PDB entry 1XNQ | X-ray diffraction, 3.05 A resolution | chains A and Q of the 23 polymer chains in the assembly

# Chain A
Molecule: 16S ribosomal RNA
From: Thermus thermophilus
Sequence (1522 nucleotides; numbered 0 to 1544 plus 19 insertion-coded residues; 42 numbers in that range are skipped by the numbering (no residue carries them; nothing is unmodelled there); the number before each row is that of its first residue; a row labelled like 190A-190L holds insertion residues (190A, then the next letters in order); numbering starts at 0):
     0 UUUGUUGGAGAGUUUGAUCCUGGCUCAGGGUGAACGCUGGCGGCGUGCCU
    50 AAGACAUGCAAGUCGUGCGGG
    73 CCGCGGGGUUUU
    88 ACUCCG
    95 UGGUC
   101 AGCGGCGGACGGGUGAGUAACGCGUGGGU
  129A G
   130 ACCUACCCGGAAGAGGGGGACAACCCGGGGAAACUCGGGCUAAUCCCCCA
   180 UGUGGACCCGC
190A-190L CCCUUGGGGUGU
   191 GUCCAAAGGGCUUU
   216 GCCCGCUUCCGGAUGGGCCCGCGUCCCAUCAGCUAGUUGGUGGGGUAAUG
   266 GCCCACCAAGGCGACGACGGGUAGCCGGUCUGAGAGGAUGGCCGGCCACA
   316 GGGGCACUGAGACACGGGCCCCACUCCUACGGGAGGCAGCAGUUAGGAAU
   366 CUUCCGCAAUGGGCGCAAGCCUGACGGAGCGACGCCGCUUGGAGGAAGAA
   416 GCCCUUCGGGGUGUAAACUCCUGAA
   442 CCCGGGACGAAACCCCCGACGA
   474 GGGGACUGACGGUACCGGG
   494 GUAAUAGCGCCGGCCAACUCCGUGCCAGCAGCCGCGGUAAUACGGAGGGC
   544 GCGAGCGUUACCCGGAUUCACUGGGCGUAAAGGGCGUGUAGGCGGCCUGG
   594 GGCGUCCCAUGUGAAAGACCACGGCUCAACCGUGGGGGAGCGUGGGAUAC
   644 GCUCAGGCUAGACGGUGGGAGAGGGUGGUGGAAUUCCCGGAGUAGCGGUG
   694 AAAUGCGCAGAUACCGGGAGGAACGCCGAUGGCGAAGGCAGCCACCUGGU
   744 CCACCCGUGACGCUGAGGCGCGAAAGCGUGGGGAGCAAACCGGAUUAGAU
   794 ACCCGGGUAGUCCACGCCCUAAACGAUGCGCGCUAGGUCUCUGGGUCU
   848 CCUGGGGGCCGAAGCUAACGCGUUAAGCGCGCCGCCUGGGGAGUACGGCC
   898 GCAAGGCUGAAACUCAAAGGAAUUGACGGGGGCCCGCACAAGCGGUGGAG
   948 CAUGUGGUUUAAUUCGAAGCAACGCGAAGAACCUUACCAGGCCUUGACAU
   998 GCUA
 1001A G
  1002 GGAACCCGGGUGAAAGCCUGGGGUGCCCC
1030A-1030D GCGA
  1031 GGGGAGCCCUAGCACAGGUGCUGCAUGGCCGUCGUCAGCUCGUGCCGUGA
  1081 GGUGUUGGGUUAAGUCCCGCAACGAGCGCAACCCCCGCCGUUAGUUGCCA
  1131 GCGGUUCGGCCGGGCACUCUAACGGGACUGCCCGCGAAA
  1171 GCGGGAGGAAGGAGGGGACGACGUCUGGUCAGCAUGGCCCUUACGGCCUG
  1221 GGCGACACACGUGCUACAAUGCCCACUACAAAGCGAUGCCACCCGGCAAC
  1271 GGGGAGCUAAUCGCAAAAAGGUGGGCCCAGUUCGGAUUGGGGUCUGCAAC
  1321 CCGACCCCAUGAAGCCGGAAUCGCUAGUAAUCGCGGAUCAG
 1361A C
  1362 CAUGCCGCGGUGAAUACGUUCCCGGGCCUUGUACACACCGCCCGUCACGC
  1412 CAUGGGAGCGGGCUCUACCCGAAGUCGCCGGG
  1446 AGCCUACGGG
  1459 CAGGCGCCGAGGGUAGGGCCCGUGACUGGGGCGAAGUCGUAACAAGGUAG
  1509 CUGUACCGGAAGGUGCGGCUGGAUCACCUCCUUUCU
Not modelled in the structure: 0-4, 1001A, 1030A-1030D, 1361A, 1535-1538
Bound ions: Mg2+ site 1 near U17 (its only coordinating residue here); Mg2+ site 2 near G21 (its only coordinating residue here); Mg2+ site 3: G46, G394; Mg2+ site 4: C48, G115; Mg2+ site 5 near A53 (its only coordinating residue here); Mg2+ site 6: A59, U387; Mg2+ site 7: G61, U62, G105; Mg2+ site 8: G69, G70, U98; Mg2+ site 9: G107, A325, G326; Mg2+ site 10: A109, G331; Mg2+ site 11: A116, G117, G289; Mg2+ site 12: C121, G124, U125, G126, G236; 63 more Mg2+ sites not listed
Ligand contacts: paromomycin (PAR): C1404, G1405, U1406, C1407, A1408, C1409, C1490, G1491, A1492, A1493, G1494, U1495, C1496

# Chain Q
Protein: Ribosomal protein S17
From: Thermus thermophilus
UniProt: P62658 (RS17_THET2); residues 1-105 here correspond to UniProt positions 0-104 (UniProt number = residue number - 1)
Amino-acid sequence (105 residues; each row starts with the number of its first residue):
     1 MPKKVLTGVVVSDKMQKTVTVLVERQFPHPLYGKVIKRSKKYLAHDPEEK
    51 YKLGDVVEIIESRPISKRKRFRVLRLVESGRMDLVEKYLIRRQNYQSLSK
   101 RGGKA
Not modelled in the structure: 1

# How chain A and chain Q interact
Pairs across the interface (93; chain A residue first):
  G127(A) with Pro-2(Q), hydrogen bond to the sugar; Glu-61(Q), hydrogen bond to the base
  G128(A) with Pro-2(Q), sugar contact; Lys-3(Q), hydrogen bond to the sugar
  U129(A) with Lys-3(Q), salt bridge to the phosphate
  A130(A) with Arg-63(Q), salt bridge to the phosphate; Pro-64(Q), base contact
  U190E(A) with Ser-62(Q), base contact; Arg-63(Q), hydrogen bond to the sugar; Arg-72(Q), hydrogen bond to the base
  C234(A) with Glu-61(Q), base contact; Pro-64(Q), sugar contact; Arg-70(Q), hydrogen bond to the phosphate
  C235(A) with Glu-61(Q), sugar contact; Arg-70(Q), salt bridge to the phosphate; Phe-71(Q), sugar contact
  G236(A) with Lys-40(Q), salt bridge to the phosphate; Tyr-42(Q), sugar contact
  C237(A) with Arg-25(Q), hydrogen bond to the phosphate; Lys-40(Q), salt bridge to the phosphate; Tyr-42(Q), phosphate contact
  G238(A) with Arg-25(Q), salt bridge to the phosphate
  A246(A) with Leu-98(Q), sugar contact; Ser-99(Q), sugar contact
  G247(A) with Ser-99(Q), phosphate contact; Lys-100(Q), salt bridge to the phosphate
  U252(A) with Lys-67(Q), phosphate contact
  U253(A) with Met-15(Q), hydrogen bond to the sugar; Lys-67(Q), salt bridge to the phosphate; Arg-68(Q), phosphate contact
  G254(A) with Met-15(Q), sugar contact; Gln-16(Q), hydrogen bond to the sugar; Thr-18(Q), hydrogen bond to the phosphate; Ser-66(Q), hydrogen bond to the phosphate; Lys-67(Q), phosphate contact; Arg-68(Q), phosphate contact; Lys-69(Q), hydrogen bond to the phosphate
  G255(A) with Gln-16(Q), sugar contact; Lys-17(Q), hydrogen bond to the phosphate; Ile-65(Q), phosphate contact; Ser-66(Q), phosphate contact; Lys-69(Q), salt bridge to the phosphate
  U256(A) with Lys-17(Q), salt bridge to the phosphate
  U264(A) with Arg-63(Q), sugar contact; Pro-64(Q), hydrogen bond to the sugar
  G265(A) with Pro-64(Q), sugar contact; Ile-65(Q), phosphate contact; Ser-66(Q), sugar contact; Lys-67(Q), hydrogen bond to the sugar
  G266(A) with Lys-67(Q), phosphate contact
  C267(A) with Lys-67(Q), phosphate contact
  A273(A) with Gln-16(Q), sugar contact
  G275(A) with Lys-14(Q), sugar contact; Met-15(Q), sugar contact
  G276(A) with Ser-12(Q), hydrogen bond to the phosphate; Thr-20(Q), phosphate contact; Arg-68(Q), hydrogen bond to the phosphate
  C277(A) with Lys-41(Q), salt bridge to the phosphate; Arg-68(Q), salt bridge to the phosphate; Arg-92(Q), salt bridge to the phosphate
  G278(A) with Lys-41(Q), salt bridge to the phosphate; Tyr-95(Q), base contact
  A279(A) with Arg-91(Q), salt bridge to the phosphate; Tyr-95(Q), hydrogen bond to the phosphate; Leu-98(Q), base contact
  C280(A) with Arg-38(Q), base contact; Ser-39(Q), hydrogen bond to the base
  C564(A) with Leu-31(Q), base contact; Tyr-32(Q), sugar contact
  U582(A) with Asn-94(Q), hydrogen bond to the sugar; Ala-105(Q), hydrogen bond to the sugar
  A583(A) with Arg-91(Q), sugar contact; Asn-94(Q), hydrogen bond to the sugar
  G584(A) with Lys-87(Q), salt bridge to the phosphate
  G585(A) with Lys-34(Q), hydrogen bond to the phosphate; Lys-37(Q), salt bridge to the phosphate
  C586(A) with Lys-34(Q), salt bridge to the phosphate
  G597(A) with Gln-26(Q), sugar contact
  G635(A) with Pro-2(Q), sugar contact
  U636(A) with Pro-2(Q), phosphate contact
  G760(A) with Asn-94(Q), hydrogen bond to the base; Ser-97(Q), hydrogen bond to the base; Leu-98(Q), sugar contact; Lys-104(Q), base contact; Ala-105(Q), base contact
  G761(A) with Gly-102(Q), phosphate contact; Gly-103(Q), hydrogen bond to the sugar; Ala-105(Q), base contact
  C762(A) with Gly-102(Q), phosphate contact
  C879(A) with Lys-34(Q), salt bridge to the phosphate
  C896(A) with Lys-100(Q), phosphate contact
  C897(A) with Lys-100(Q), phosphate contact; Arg-101(Q), salt bridge to the phosphate
Also at the interface, not in a pair above, chain A (51 interface residues in all): G190F, C272, A300, G301, C596, U598, G644, C647
Also at the interface, not in a pair above, chain Q (53 interface residues in all): Lys-4, Pro-28, Val-35, Leu-43, His-45, Arg-81, Ile-90

# In short
51 residues of chain A and 53 residues of chain Q are in contact; the contacts include 26 hydrogen bonds and
20 salt bridges. Polar pairs include G127(A)/Glu-61(Q), U190E(A)/Arg-72(Q) and C280(A)/Ser-39(Q). Bound to
chain A: paromomycin. G46(A) and G394(A) form the Mg2+ site 3.
Here chain A is 16S ribosomal RNA and chain Q is Ribosomal protein S17, both from Thermus thermophilus. Entry
1XNQ (Structure of an Inosine-Adenine Wobble Base Pair Complex in the Context of the Decoding Center) was
determined by X-ray diffraction (same publication as 1XNR).
